PDB entry 4PLI | X-ray diffraction, 1.65 A resolution | chains A and C

[Chain A]
Protein: At1g02740
Source organism: Arabidopsis thaliana
UniProt: Q4V3E2 (Q4V3E2_ARATH); residue numbers follow UniProt; this construct covers 51-123
Chain sequence (75 residues; each row starts with the number of its first residue):
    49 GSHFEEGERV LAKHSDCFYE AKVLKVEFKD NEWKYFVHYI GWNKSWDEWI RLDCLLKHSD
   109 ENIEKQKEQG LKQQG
Disordered / not traced: 49-50, 108-123
Construct notes: expression tag (49-50)
What the authors report for this chain:
  - binding site for H3K36me3 (chain C): H62, Y67, Y87, W90, W94
  - mutagenesis - Y87A: abolished binding to H3K36me3
  - mutagenesis - Y87A: decreased localization to FT
  - mutagenesis - Y87A: abolished binding to H3K4me3

[Chain C]
Protein: H3K36me3
Source organism: Arabidopsis thaliana
Chain sequence (11 residues; row label = number of the first residue in the row):
    31 ATGGVKKPHR Y
Disordered / not traced: 31-35, 37-41
Modified residues: K36 (N-trimethyllysine; M3L)

[Interface between chain A and chain C]
Pairs across the interface (5):
  H62(A) - K36(C)
  Y67(A) - K36(C)
  Y87(A) - K36(C)
  W90(A) - K36(C)
  W94(A) - K36(C)

[Summary]
The interface between chain A and chain C involves 5 residues on one side and 1 on the other. From the paper:
a binding site for H3K36me3 (chain C) at H62(A), Y67(A) and Y87(A) among others; Y87A of chain A abolishes
binding to H3K36me3.
Chain A is At1g02740 and chain C is H3K36me3, both from Arabidopsis thaliana; the structure, Structure of the
chromodomain of MRG2 in complex with H3K36me3, was determined by X-ray diffraction, deposited together with
4PL6 and 4PLL.
